8X3L - chains A and B of the 5 polymer chains in the assembly; structure by electron microscopy, 3.13 A resolution.

== Chain A ==
Name: Guanine nucleotide-binding protein G(i) subunit alpha-1
Organism: Homo sapiens
Reference sequence: P63096 (GNAI1_HUMAN); residue numbers follow UniProt; this construct covers 1-354
Sequence (354 residues; row label = number of the first residue in the row):
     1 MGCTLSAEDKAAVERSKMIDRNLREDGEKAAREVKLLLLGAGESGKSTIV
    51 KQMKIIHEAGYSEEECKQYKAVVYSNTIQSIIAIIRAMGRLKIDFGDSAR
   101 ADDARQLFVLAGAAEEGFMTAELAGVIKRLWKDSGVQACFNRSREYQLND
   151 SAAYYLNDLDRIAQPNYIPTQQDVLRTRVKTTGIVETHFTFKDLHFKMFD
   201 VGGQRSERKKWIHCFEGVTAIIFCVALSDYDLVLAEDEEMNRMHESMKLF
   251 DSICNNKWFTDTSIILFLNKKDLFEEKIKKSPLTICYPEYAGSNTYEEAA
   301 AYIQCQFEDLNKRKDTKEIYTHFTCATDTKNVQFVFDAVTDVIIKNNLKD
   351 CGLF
Disordered / not traced: 1-2, 55-181, 233-239
Curated features (UniProtKB/Swiss-Prot):
  - region: Lys35 to Thr48 (G1 motif), Asp173 to Thr181 (G2 motif), Phe196 to Arg205 (G3 motif), Ile265 to Asp272 (G4 motif), Thr324 to Thr329 (G5 motif)
  - binding site (GTP): Glu43 to Thr48, Ser151, Leu175 to Thr181, Asp200 to Gln204, Asn269 to Asp272, Ala326
  - binding site (Mg(2+)): Ser47, Thr181
  - modified residue: Arg178 (ADP-ribosylarginine), Gln204 (Deamidated glutamine), Cys351 (ADP-ribosylcysteine)
  - lipidation: Gly2 (N-myristoyl glycine), Cys3 (S-palmitoyl cysteine)
  - natural variant: Gly40 (G40C: In NEDHISB; G40R: In NEDHISB), Gly45 (G45D: In NEDHISB), Thr48 (T48I: In NEDHISB; T48K: In NEDHISB), Gln52 (Q52P: In NEDHISB), Ser75 (deletion: In NEDHISB; uncertain significance), Gln172 (deletion: In NEDHISB), Asp173 (D173V: In NEDHISB), Glu186 to Phe189 (deletion: In NEDHISB; uncertain significance), Cys224 (C224Y: In NEDHISB), Lys270 (K270N: In NEDHISB; K270R: In NEDHISB), Asp272 (D272G: In NEDHISB), Ala326 (A326P: In NEDHISB), 1 further natural variant entry in UniProt
  - mutagenesis: Gly42 (G42R: Abolishes switch to an activated conformation and dissociation from beta and gamma subunits upon GTP binding. Abolishes interaction with RGS family members), Glu116 (E116L: Enhances interaction (inactive GDP-bound) with RGS14), Gln147 (Q147L: Enhances interaction (inactive GDP-bound) with RGS14), Glu245 (E245L: Enhances interaction (inactive GDP-bound) with RGS14)

== Chain B ==
Name: Guanine nucleotide-binding protein G(I)/G(S)/G(T) subunit beta-1
Organism: Homo sapiens
Reference sequence: P62873 (GBB1_HUMAN); residues 2-340 here = UniProt positions 2-340
Sequence (356 residues; row label = number of the first residue in the row; numbers below 1 keep their minus sign (Met-15 is residue -15)):
   -15 MHHHHLEVLFQGPGSSGSELDQLRQEAEQLKNQIRDARKACADATLSQIT
    35 NNIDPVGRIQMRTRRTLRGHLAKIYAMHWGTDSRLLVSASQDGKLIIWDS
    85 YTTNKVHAIPLRSSWVMTCAYAPSGNYVACGGLDNICSIYNLKTREGNVR
   135 VSRELAGHTGYLSCCRFLDDNQIVTSSGDTTCALWDIETGQQTTTFTGHT
   185 GDVMSLSLAPDTRLFVSGACDASAKLWDVREGMCRQTFTGHESDINAICF
   235 FPNGNAFATGSDDATCRLFDLRADQELMTYSHDNIICGITSVSFSKSGRL
   285 LLAGYDDFNCNVWDALKADRAGVLAGHDNRVSCLGVTDDGMAVATGSWDS
   335 FLKIWN
Disordered / not traced: -15 to 2
Differences from the reference sequence: initiating methionine (-15); expression tag (-14 to 1)
Curated features (UniProtKB/Swiss-Prot):
  - modified residue: Ser2 (N-acetylserine), His266 (Phosphohistidine)
  - natural variant: Leu30 (L30F: In MRD42; uncertain significance), Arg52 (R52G: In MRD42), Gly64 (G64V: In MRD42), Asp76 (D76E: In MRD42; D76G: In MRD42), Gly77 (G77S: In MRD42), Lys78 (K78R: In MRD42), Ile80 (I80N: In MRD42; I80T: In MRD42), His91 (H91R: In MRD42; uncertain significance), Ala92 (A92T: In MRD42), Pro94 (P94S: In MRD42), Leu95 (L95P: In MRD42), Arg96 (R96L: In MRD42), 5 further natural variant entries in UniProt

== Interface between chain A and chain B ==
Pairs across the interface - 40 pairs, chain A then chain B:
  Val13(A) with Asn88(B)
  Arg15(A) with Val90(B), hydrogen bond (side chain-backbone); His91(B)
  Ser16(A) with Asn88(B); Lys89(B)
  Ile19(A) with Lys89(B); Val90(B)
  Asp20(A) with Lys89(B), salt bridge
  Leu23(A) with Lys78(B); Ile80(B), hydrophobic; Lys89(B)
  Asp26(A) with Lys78(B), salt bridge
  Gly27(A) with Leu55(B)
  Thr182(A) with Asn119(B)
  Gly183(A) with Leu117(B); Asn119(B)
  Ile184(A) with Trp99(B); Leu117(B), hydrophobic
  Glu186(A) with Trp99(B)
  Phe199(A) with Trp99(B), hydrophobic
  Gln204(A) with Leu117(B), hydrogen bond (side chain-backbone); Tyr145(B)
  Ser206(A) with Tyr145(B); Gly162(B); Asp186(B)
  Glu207(A) with Asp186(B)
  Lys209(A) with Asp228(B), salt bridge
  Lys210(A) with Met188(B); Cys204(B); Asp228(B); Asn230(B), hydrogen bond; Asp246(B), salt bridge
  Trp211(A) with Tyr145(B)
  His213(A) with Lys57(B), hydrogen bond (backbone-side chain)
  Cys214(A) with Tyr59(B); Gln75(B); Trp99(B)
  Phe215(A) with Trp99(B), hydrophobic
  Glu216(A) with Lys57(B), salt bridge
  Trp258(A) with Arg314(B)
Other interface residues (no listed pair), chain B (27 interface residues in all): Gly53, Ala92, Asp118, Thr143, Trp332

== Summary ==
The interface between chain A and chain B involves 24 residues on one side and 27 on the other; the contacts
include 4 hydrogen bonds and 5 salt bridges. Polar contacts include Asp20(A)-Lys89(B), Asp26(A)-Lys78(B) and
Lys209(A)-Asp228(B).
Chain A is Guanine nucleotide-binding protein G(i) subunit alpha-1 and chain B is Guanine nucleotide-binding
protein G(I)/G(S)/G(T) subunit beta-1, both from Homo sapiens; the structure, Cryo-EM structure of CB2-G
protein complex, was determined by electron microscopy.
